PDB entry 7R4M | X-ray diffraction, 2.29 A resolution | chain A

[Chain A]
Molecule: NAD kinase 2, mitochondrial
Source organism: Homo sapiens
Notes: EC 2.7.1.23
UniProtKB: Q4G0N4 (NAKD2_HUMAN); residue numbers follow UniProt; this construct covers 61-442
Chain sequence (391 residues; row label = number of the first residue in the row):
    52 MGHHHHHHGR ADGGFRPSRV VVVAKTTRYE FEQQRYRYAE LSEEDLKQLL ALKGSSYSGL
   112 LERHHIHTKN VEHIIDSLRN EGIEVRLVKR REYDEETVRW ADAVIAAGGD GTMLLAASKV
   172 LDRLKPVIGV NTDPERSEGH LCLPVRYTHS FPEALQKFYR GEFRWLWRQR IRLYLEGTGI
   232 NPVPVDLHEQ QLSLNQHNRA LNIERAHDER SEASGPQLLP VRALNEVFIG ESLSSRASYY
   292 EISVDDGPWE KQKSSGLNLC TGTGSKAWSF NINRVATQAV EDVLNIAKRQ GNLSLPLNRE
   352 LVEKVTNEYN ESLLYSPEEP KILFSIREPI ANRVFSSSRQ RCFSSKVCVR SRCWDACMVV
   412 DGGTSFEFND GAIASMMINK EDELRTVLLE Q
Not modelled in the structure: 52-64, 86-102, 241-263
Differences from the reference sequence: initiating methionine (52); expression tag (53-60)
Ligand contacts: NADP (NAP; NADP nicotinamide-adenine-dinucleotide phosphate): Gly-160, Asp-161, Gly-162, Leu-165, Arg-187, Ser-188, Glu-189, Gly-190, His-191, Leu-192, Asn-276, Glu-277, Ser-286, Ala-288, Lys-304, Ser-305, Ser-306, Thr-314, Gly-315, Lys-317, Ala-318, Trp-319, Asn-322, Glu-379, Ile-381, Asn-383, Asp-412, Gly-413
Reported in the primary citation:
  - binding site for NADP: Asp-161, Ser-188, Asn-276, Glu-277, Ala-288, Lys-304, Ser-306, Ala-318, Trp-319, Asn-322, Glu-379, Ile-381
  - catalytic residues: Asp-161, Thr-163
  - self-association interface (contacts with another copy of this molecule): Arg-325 to Leu-365
  - contacts within the chain: Arg-378/Glu-379 (salt bridge)
  - mutagenesis - V334R: decreased binding to dimer
  - mutagenesis - V334R, V334R/R378Q: abolished growth in response to exogenous proline
  - mutagenesis - R378Q: unchanged binding to dimeric
  - post-translational modification sites: Lys-76, Lys-304
  - post-translational modification sites: Ser-188 (citing earlier work)
  - mutagenesis - S188A: abolished catalytic activity on proline synthesis
  - mutagenesis - K76Q, K304Q: decreased catalytic activity
  - mutagenesis - K76Q, S188A, K304Q: decreased catalytic activity on mitochondrial NADP+ and NADPH
  - mutagenesis - K76Q, S188A, K304Q: decreased catalytic activity (In vitro kinase activity)
  - mutagenesis - K76Q, K304Q: abolished growth in response to in the absence of proline

[Summary]
Chain A binds NADP. From the paper: catalytic residues Asp-161 and Thr-163; K76Q, S188A and K304Q reduce
catalytic activity on mitochondrial NADP+ and NADPH; 6 substitutions were tested in all.
Chain A is NAD kinase 2, mitochondrial (Homo sapiens); the structure, Crystal structure of mitochondrial NAD
kinase, was determined by X-ray diffraction, deposited together with 7R4J, 7R4K and 7R4L.
